8DXQ - chains B and C of the 7 polymer chains in the assembly; structure by electron microscopy, 3.80 A resolution.

# Chain B
Name: Volume-regulated anion channel subunit LRRC8C, Volume-regulated anion channel subunit LRRC8A
Source organism: Homo sapiens
UniProt: chimeric construct of Q8TDW0, Q8IWT6: residues 1-175 from Q8TDW0 (LRC8C_HUMAN) positions 1-183 (same numbers); residues 175-176 from Q8IWT6 positions 182-206 (offset varies); residues 176-802 from Q8TDW0 (LRC8C_HUMAN) positions 206-802 (same numbers)
Chain sequence (825 residues; numbered 1 to 821 plus 59 insertion-coded residues; 55 numbers in that range are skipped by the numbering (no residue carries them; nothing is unmodelled there); the number before each row is that of its first residue; a row labelled like 175A-175Z holds insertion residues (175A, then the next letters in order)):
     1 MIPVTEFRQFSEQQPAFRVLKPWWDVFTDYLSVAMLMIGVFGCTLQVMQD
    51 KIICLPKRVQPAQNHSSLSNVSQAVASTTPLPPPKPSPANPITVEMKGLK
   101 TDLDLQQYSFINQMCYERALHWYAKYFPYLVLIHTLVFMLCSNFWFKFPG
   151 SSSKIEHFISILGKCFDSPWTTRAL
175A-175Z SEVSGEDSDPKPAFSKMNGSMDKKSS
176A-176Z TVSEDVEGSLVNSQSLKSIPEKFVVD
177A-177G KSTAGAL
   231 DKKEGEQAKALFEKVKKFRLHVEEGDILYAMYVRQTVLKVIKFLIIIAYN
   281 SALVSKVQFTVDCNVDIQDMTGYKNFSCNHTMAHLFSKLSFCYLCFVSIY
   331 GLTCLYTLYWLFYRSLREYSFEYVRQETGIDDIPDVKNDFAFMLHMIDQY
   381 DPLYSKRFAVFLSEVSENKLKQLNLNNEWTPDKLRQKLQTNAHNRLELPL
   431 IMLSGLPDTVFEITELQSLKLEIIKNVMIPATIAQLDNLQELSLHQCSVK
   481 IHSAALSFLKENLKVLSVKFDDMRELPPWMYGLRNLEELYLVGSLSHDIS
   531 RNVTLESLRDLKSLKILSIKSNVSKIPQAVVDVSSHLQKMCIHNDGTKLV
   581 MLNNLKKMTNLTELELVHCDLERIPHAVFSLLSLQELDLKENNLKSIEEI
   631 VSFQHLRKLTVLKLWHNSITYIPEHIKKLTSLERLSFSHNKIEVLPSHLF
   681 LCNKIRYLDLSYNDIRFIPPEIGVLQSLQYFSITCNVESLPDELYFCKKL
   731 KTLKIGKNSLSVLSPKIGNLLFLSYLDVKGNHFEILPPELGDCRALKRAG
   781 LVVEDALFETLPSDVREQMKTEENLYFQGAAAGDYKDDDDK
Disordered / not traced: 1-15, 60-94, 175A-175Z, 176A-176Z, 177A-177G, 406-821
Construct notes: linker (176H); expression tag (803-821)
Curated features (UniProtKB/Swiss-Prot):
  - glycosylation (N-linked (GlcNAc...) asparagine): Asn64, Asn70
  - modified residue: Thr176A (Phosphothreonine), Ser176C (Phosphoserine), Ser176O (Phosphoserine), Ser176R (Phosphoserine)

# Chain C
Name: Volume-regulated anion channel subunit LRRC8C, Volume-regulated anion channel subunit LRRC8A
Source organism: Homo sapiens
UniProt: chimeric construct of Q8TDW0, Q8IWT6: residues 1-176 from Q8TDW0 (LRC8C_HUMAN) positions 1-183 (same numbers); residues 176-177 from Q8IWT6 positions 182-206 (offset varies); residues 177-802 from Q8TDW0 (LRC8C_HUMAN) positions 206-802 (same numbers)
Chain sequence (825 residues; numbered 1 to 821 plus 58 insertion-coded residues; 54 numbers in that range are skipped by the numbering (no residue carries them; nothing is unmodelled there); the number before each row is that of its first residue; a row labelled like 176A-176Z holds insertion residues (176A, then the next letters in order)):
     1 MIPVTEFRQFSEQQPAFRVLKPWWDVFTDYLSVAMLMIGVFGCTLQVMQD
    51 KIICLPKRVQPAQNHSSLSNVSQAVASTTPLPPPKPSPANPITVEMKGLK
   101 TDLDLQQYSFINQMCYERALHWYAKYFPYLVLIHTLVFMLCSNFWFKFPG
   151 SSSKIEHFISILGKCFDSPWTTRALS
176A-176Z EVSGEDSDPKPAFSKMNGSMDKKSST
177A-177Z VSEDVEGSLVNSQSLKSIPEKFVVDK
178A-178F STAGAL
   231 DKKEGEQAKALFEKVKKFRLHVEEGDILYAMYVRQTVLKVIKFLIIIAYN
   281 SALVSKVQFTVDCNVDIQDMTGYKNFSCNHTMAHLFSKLSFCYLCFVSIY
   331 GLTCLYTLYWLFYRSLREYSFEYVRQETGIDDIPDVKNDFAFMLHMIDQY
   381 DPLYSKRFAVFLSEVSENKLKQLNLNNEWTPDKLRQKLQTNAHNRLELPL
   431 IMLSGLPDTVFEITELQSLKLEIIKNVMIPATIAQLDNLQELSLHQCSVK
   481 IHSAALSFLKENLKVLSVKFDDMRELPPWMYGLRNLEELYLVGSLSHDIS
   531 RNVTLESLRDLKSLKILSIKSNVSKIPQAVVDVSSHLQKMCIHNDGTKLV
   581 MLNNLKKMTNLTELELVHCDLERIPHAVFSLLSLQELDLKENNLKSIEEI
   631 VSFQHLRKLTVLKLWHNSITYIPEHIKKLTSLERLSFSHNKIEVLPSHLF
   681 LCNKIRYLDLSYNDIRFIPPEIGVLQSLQYFSITCNVESLPDELYFCKKL
   731 KTLKIGKNSLSVLSPKIGNLLFLSYLDVKGNHFEILPPELGDCRALKRAG
   781 LVVEDALFETLPSDVREQMKTEENLYFQGAAAGDYKDDDDK
Disordered / not traced: 1-15, 60-94, 176A-176Z, 177A-177Z, 178A-178F, 406-821
Construct notes: linker (177G); expression tag (803-821)
Curated features (UniProtKB/Swiss-Prot):
  - glycosylation (N-linked (GlcNAc...) asparagine): Asn64, Asn70
  - modified residue: Thr176Z (Phosphothreonine), Ser177B (Phosphoserine), Ser177N (Phosphoserine), Ser177Q (Phosphoserine)

# How chain B and chain C interact
Contacting residue pairs (4; chain B residue first):
  Trp23(B) with Pro149(C), hydrophobic
  Arg58(B) with Asp299(C)
  Gly98(B) with Thr101(C)
  Leu99(B) with Thr301(C)
Also at the interface, not in a pair above, chain B (5 interface residues in all): Pro56
Also at the interface, not in a pair above, chain C (6 interface residues in all): Asp102, Met300

# Summary
The interface between chain B and chain C involves 5 residues on one side and 6 on the other.
Chain B and chain C are both Volume-regulated anion channel subunit LRRC8C, Volume-regulated anion channel
subunit LRRC8A (Homo sapiens); the structure, Structure of LRRC8C-LRRC8A(IL125) Chimera, Class 4, was
determined by electron microscopy (same publication as 8DXN, 8DXO, 8DXP and 8DXR).
